PDB entry 6DMJ | X-ray diffraction, 1.15 A resolution | chain A

# Chain A
Protein: Bromodomain-containing protein 4
Organism: Homo sapiens
Reference sequence: O60885 (BRD4_HUMAN), isoform O60885-3; residue numbers follow UniProt; this construct covers 44-168
Sequence (127 residues; row label = number of the first residue in the row):
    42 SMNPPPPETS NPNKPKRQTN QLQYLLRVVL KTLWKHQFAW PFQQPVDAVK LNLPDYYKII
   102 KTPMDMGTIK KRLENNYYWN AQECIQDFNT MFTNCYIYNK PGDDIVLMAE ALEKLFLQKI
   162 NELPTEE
Differences from the reference sequence: expression tag (42-43)
Residues lining bound ligands: 53W (5-(3,5-dimethyl-1,2-oxazol-4-yl)-2-[2-(4-methoxyphenyl)ethyl]-1-[2-(morpholin-4-yl)ethyl]-1H-benzimidazole): W81, P82, F83, Q85, V87, K91, L92, L94, Y97, C136, Y139, N140, D145, I146, M149
Curated features (UniProtKB/Swiss-Prot):
  - site: N140 (Acetylated histone binding)
  - cross-link: K99 (Glycyl lysine isopeptide (Lys-Gly) (interchain with G-Cter in SUMO2))
  - natural variant: D145 (D145G: Found in a patient with a neurodevelopmental syndrome; uncertain significance)
  - mutagenesis: N140 (N140A: Abolishes binding to acetylated histones)
Reported in the primary citation:
  - binding site for 53W: K91
  - conformationally variable residues: D145

# Summary
Chain A binds compound 53W. Curated annotation (UniProt) lists one mutagenesis site. The paper reports a
binding site for 53W at K91; conformational variability at D145.
Chain A is Bromodomain-containing protein 4 (Homo sapiens); the structure, A multiconformer ligand model of
inhibitor 53W bound to CREB binding protein bromodomain, was determined by X-ray diffraction together with
6DMG, 6DMH, 6DMI, 6DMK and 6DML from the same study.
